Entry 3WPZ (X-ray diffraction, 2.27 A resolution); this record covers chain A.

# Chain A
Name: Beta-fructofuranosidase
Notes: EC 3.2.1.26
Reference sequence: Q8VW87 (Q8VW87_9MICC); numbering as in UniProt (aligned over 37-578)
Chain sequence (542 residues; numbered 37 to 578; the number before each row is that of its first residue):
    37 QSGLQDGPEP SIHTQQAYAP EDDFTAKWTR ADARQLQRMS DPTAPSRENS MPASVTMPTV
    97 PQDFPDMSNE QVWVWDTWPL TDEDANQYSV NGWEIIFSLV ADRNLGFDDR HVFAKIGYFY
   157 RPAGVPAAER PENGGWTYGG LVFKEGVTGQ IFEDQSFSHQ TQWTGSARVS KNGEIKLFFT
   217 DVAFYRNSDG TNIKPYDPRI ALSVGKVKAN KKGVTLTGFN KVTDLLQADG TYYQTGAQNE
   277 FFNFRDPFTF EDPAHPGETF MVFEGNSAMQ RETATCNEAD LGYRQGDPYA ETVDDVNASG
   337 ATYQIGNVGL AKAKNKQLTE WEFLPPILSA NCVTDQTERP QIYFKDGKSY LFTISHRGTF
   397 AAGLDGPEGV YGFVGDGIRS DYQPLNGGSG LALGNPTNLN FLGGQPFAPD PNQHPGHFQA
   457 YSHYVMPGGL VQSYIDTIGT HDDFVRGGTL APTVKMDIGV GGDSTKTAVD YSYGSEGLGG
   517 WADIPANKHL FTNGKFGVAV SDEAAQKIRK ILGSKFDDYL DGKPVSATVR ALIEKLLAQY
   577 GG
Unresolved in the structure: 37-39, 578
Differences from the reference sequence: engineered mutation Ser-47 (Thr in Q8VW87), Thr-200 (Ser in Q8VW87), Pro-447 (Phe in Q8VW87), Tyr-470 (Phe in Q8VW87), Ser-500 (Pro in Q8VW87)
Disulfides: Cys-312/Cys-368

# Summary
Chain A is Beta-fructofuranosidase; the structure, Microbacterium saccharophilum K-1 beta-fructofuranosidase
mutant T47S/S200T/F447P/F470Y/P500S, was determined by X-ray diffraction, deposited together with 3WPU, 3WPV
and 3WPY.
